Entry 1USQ (X-ray diffraction, 1.90 A resolution); this record covers chain A.

# Chain A
Protein: Dr hemagglutinin structural subunit
From: Escherichia coli
UniProt: P24093 (FMDR_ECOLI); residues 0-139 here correspond to UniProt positions 21-160 (UniProt number = residue number + 21)
Sequence (149 residues; each row starts with the number of its first residue; numbers below 1 keep their minus sign (Arg-9 is residue -9)):
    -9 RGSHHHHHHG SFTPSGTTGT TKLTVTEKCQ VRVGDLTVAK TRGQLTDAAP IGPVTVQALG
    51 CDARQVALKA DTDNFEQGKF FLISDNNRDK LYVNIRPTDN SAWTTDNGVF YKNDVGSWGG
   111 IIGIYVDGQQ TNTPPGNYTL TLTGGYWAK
Not modelled in the structure: -9 to -1, 139
Differences from the reference sequence: engineered mutation Gly0 (Ala21 in P24093), Ser1 (Gly22 in P24093), Lys18 (Glu39 in P24093)
Disulfides: Cys19-Cys51
Ligand contacts: chloramphenicol (CLM): Pro40, Ile41, Gly42, Pro43, Thr88, Ile111, Gly113, Ile114, Tyr115

# In short
Bound to chain A: chloramphenicol.
Chain A is Dr hemagglutinin structural subunit (Escherichia coli); the structure, Complex of E. Coli DraE
adhesin with Chloramphenicol, was determined by X-ray diffraction together with 1USZ, 1UT1 and 1UT2 from the
same study.
